Entry 6F36 (electron microscopy, 3.70 A resolution); this record covers chains M and N of the 12 polymer chains in the assembly.

Chain M:
Protein: Mitochondrial ATP synthase subunit 6
Organism: Polytomella sp. Pringsheim 198.80
Reference sequence: H8PGG3 (H8PGG3_9CHLO); numbering as in UniProt (aligned over 1-327)
Amino-acid sequence (327 residues; row label = number of the first residue in the row):
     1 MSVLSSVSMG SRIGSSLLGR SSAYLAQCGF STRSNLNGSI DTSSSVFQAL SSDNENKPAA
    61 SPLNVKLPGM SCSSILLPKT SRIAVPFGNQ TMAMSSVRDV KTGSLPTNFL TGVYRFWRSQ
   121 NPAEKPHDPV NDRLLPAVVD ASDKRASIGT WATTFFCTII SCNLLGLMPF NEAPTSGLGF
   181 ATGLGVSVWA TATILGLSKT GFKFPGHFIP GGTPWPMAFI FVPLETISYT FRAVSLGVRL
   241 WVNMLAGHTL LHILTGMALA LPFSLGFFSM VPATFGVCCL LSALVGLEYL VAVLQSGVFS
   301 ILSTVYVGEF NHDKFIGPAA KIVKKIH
Unresolved in the structure: 1-95, 324-327
Reported in the primary citation:
  - contacts within the chain: Thr193-Tyr229 (hydrogen bond), Asn243-Gln295, Arg232-Glu309 (salt bridge)
  - catalytic residues: Glu225, Glu288, Glu309, His312 (proposed by the authors, not directly observed)
  - disease-associated variants - L236P, L236R: decreased catalytic activity (citing earlier work)
  - disease-associated variants - W189R (citing earlier work)

Chain N:
Protein: Mitochondrial ATP synthase subunit ASA6
Organism: Polytomella sp. Pringsheim 198.80
Reference sequence: D7P897 (D7P897_9CHLO); residue numbers follow UniProt; this construct covers 1-151
Amino-acid sequence (151 residues; each row starts with the number of its first residue):
     1 MMLRTLTRSS AVAGQAVRLF KTSAAAAEGN SVAGIIKSVN ETSGANLLSS LKTIKAQAAP
    61 IYPAAASSTG YSTQAKIALF GALSWILYRA DGQSKAHEWI VDLNLNVLQA AWLISFSSLI
   121 PFRAVYFAFR GMAPATASTL NGLKTFSSIS L
Unresolved in the structure: 1-70

Chain M / chain N interface:
Contacting residue pairs (34; chain M residue first):
  Gly103(M) with Arg130(N)
  Leu105(M) with Phe129(N), hydrophobic
  Asn108(M) with Phe129(N); Met132(N); Ala133(N); Thr136(N), hydrogen bond
  Phe109(M) with Phe129(N), hydrophobic
  Thr111(M) with Ala133(N)
  Gly112(M) with Met132(N)
  Arg115(M) with Pro134(N)
  Gly166(M) with Gln109(N), hydrogen bond (backbone-side chain)
  Leu167(M) with Gln109(N); Leu113(N)
  Met168(M) with Gln109(N), hydrogen bond (backbone-side chain)
  Pro169(M) with Ala110(N), hydrophobic
  Phe170(M) with Ile86(N), hydrophobic; Arg89(N), hydrogen bond (backbone-side chain); Ala90(N), hydrophobic; Asn106(N), hydrogen bond (backbone-side chain)
  Glu172(M) with Arg89(N)
  His248(M) with Leu105(N)
  Leu251(M) with Leu105(N), hydrophobic
  His252(M) with Val101(N); Asp102(N), salt bridge; Leu105(N)
  Thr255(M) with Val101(N); Asn104(N)
  Leu259(M) with Ile100(N), hydrophobic; Asn104(N)
  Leu281(M) with Leu108(N), hydrophobic
  Ser282(M) with Trp112(N), hydrogen bond
  Val285(M) with Leu108(N), hydrophobic; Trp112(N)
  Gly286(M) with Trp112(N)
Interface residues without a listed pair, chain M (28 interface residues in all): Lys101, Thr102, Asn171, Gly256, Ala283, Tyr289
Interface residues without a listed pair, chain N (25 interface residues in all): Trp85, Gln93, Glu98, Phe116, Tyr126

In short:
Chain M and chain N form an interface of 28 and 25 residues respectively; the contacts include 6 hydrogen
bonds and 1 salt bridge. Polar pairs include His252(M)-Asp102(N), Asn108(M)-Thr136(N) and Gly166(M)-Gln109(N).
The paper reports catalytic residues Glu225(M), Glu288(M) and Glu309(M) among others; L236P and L236R of chain
M reduce catalytic activity.
Chain M is Mitochondrial ATP synthase subunit 6 and chain N is Mitochondrial ATP synthase subunit ASA6, both
from Polytomella sp. Pringsheim 198.80; the structure, Polytomella Fo model, was determined by electron
microscopy.
